1NX8 - chains A and B of the 3 polymer chains in the assembly; structure by X-ray diffraction, 2.30 A resolution.

# Chain A (and B)
Protein: Carbapenem synthase
Organism: Pectobacterium carotovorum
Notes: chain B of this document is another copy of the same molecule, construct and numbering; everything in this record applies to it too
UniProt: Q9XB59 (Q9XB59_ERWCA); residue numbers follow UniProt; this construct covers 1-273
Sequence (273 residues; row label = number of the first residue in the row):
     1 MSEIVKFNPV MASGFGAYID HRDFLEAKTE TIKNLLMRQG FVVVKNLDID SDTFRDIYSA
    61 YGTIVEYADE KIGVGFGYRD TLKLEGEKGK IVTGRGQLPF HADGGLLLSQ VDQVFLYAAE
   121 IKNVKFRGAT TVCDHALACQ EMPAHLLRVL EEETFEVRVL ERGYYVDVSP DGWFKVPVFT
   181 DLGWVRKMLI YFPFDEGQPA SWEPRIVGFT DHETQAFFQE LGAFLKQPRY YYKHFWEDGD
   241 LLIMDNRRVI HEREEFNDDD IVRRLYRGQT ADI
Not modelled in the structure: 1, 68-78, 161-172, 273 (chain B: 1, 69-72, 161-171, 273)
Ion coordination: Fe ion: His101, Asp103, His251 (together with 2-oxoglutaric acid)
Ligand contacts:
  - 2-oxoglutaric acid (AKG): Leu84, Val92, Leu98, His101, Asp103, Leu116, Thr130, His251, Arg253, Arg263, Leu265, Arg267
  - 2-oxoglutaric acid: Leu84, Val92, Leu98, His101, Asp103, Leu116, Thr130, His251, Arg253, Arg263, Leu265, Arg267

# Chain A / chain B interface
Residue-residue contacts - 16 pairs, chain A then chain B:
  Ala144(A) with Tyr18(B)
  His145(A) with Lys233(B); Phe235(B)
  Arg148(A) with Lys125(B)
  Glu153(A) with Lys125(B), salt bridge
  Gly208(A) with Lys125(B)
  Phe209(A) with Lys125(B)
  His212(A) with Arg127(B); Glu255(B)
  Glu213(A) with Val124(B); Lys125(B), hydrogen bond (side chain-backbone); Phe126(B), hydrogen bond (side chain-backbone); Arg127(B)
  Ala216(A) with Phe126(B)
  Phe217(A) with Phe126(B), hydrophobic
  Glu220(A) with Phe126(B)
Interface residues without a listed pair, chain A (14 interface residues in all): Pro143, Leu146, Thr210
Interface residues without a listed pair, chain B (10 interface residues in all): Pro228, Asp258

# Summary
14 residues of chain A and 10 residues of chain B are in contact; the contacts include 2 hydrogen bonds and 1
salt bridge. Polar pairs include Glu153(A)-Lys125(B), Glu213(A)-Lys125(B) and Glu213(A)-Phe126(B). Chain A
binds 2-oxoglutaric acid.
Both chains are Carbapenem synthase (Pectobacterium carotovorum). Entry 1NX8 (Structure of carbapenem synthase
(CarC) complexed with N-acetyl proline) was determined by X-ray diffraction together with 1NX4 from the same
study.
